7VKR - chain A; structure by X-ray diffraction, 2.10 A resolution.

[Chain A]
Name: S-adenosylmethionine sensor upstream of mTORC1
Organism: Drosophila melanogaster
Notes: EC 2.1.1.-
Reference sequence: Q9W138 (SAMTR_DROME); residues 1-302 here = UniProt positions 1-302
Sequence (304 residues; row label = number of the first residue in the row; numbers below 1 keep their minus sign (Gly-1 is residue -1)):
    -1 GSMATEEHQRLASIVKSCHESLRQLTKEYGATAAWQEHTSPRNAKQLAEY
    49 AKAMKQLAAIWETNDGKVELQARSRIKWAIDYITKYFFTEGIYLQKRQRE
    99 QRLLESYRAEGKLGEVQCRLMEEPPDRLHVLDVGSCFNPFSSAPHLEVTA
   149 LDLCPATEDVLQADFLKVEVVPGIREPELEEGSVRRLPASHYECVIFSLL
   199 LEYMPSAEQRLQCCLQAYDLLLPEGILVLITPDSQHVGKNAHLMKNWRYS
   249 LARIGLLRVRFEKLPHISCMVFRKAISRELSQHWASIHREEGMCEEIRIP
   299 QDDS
Not modelled in the structure: -1 to 70, 232-238, 299-302
Modified positions: Mse1, Mse52 (selenomethionine); Mse119, Mse202, Mse242, Mse268, Mse291 (selenomethionine; parent Met)
Sequence notes: expression tag (-1 to 0)
Small-molecule neighbours: S-adenosylmethionine (SAM): Arg73, Gly132, Ser133, Cys134, Asp150, Leu151, Cys152, Ala161, Asp162, Phe163, Ser196, Leu197, Leu198, Tyr201, Mse202
Swiss-Prot annotation at these positions:
  - binding site (S-adenosyl-L-homocysteine): Arg73, Gly132, Asp150, Asp162, Phe163, Ser196
  - binding site (S-adenosyl-L-methionine): Arg73, Gly132, Asp150, Leu151, Asp162, Phe163, Ser196
  - mutagenesis: Leu151 (L151A: Abolished binding to S-adenosyl-L-homocysteine), Phe163 (F163A: Abolished binding to S-adenosyl-L-homocysteine), Leu197 (L197A: Abolished binding to S-adenosyl-L-homocysteine), Tyr201 (Y201A: Reduced binding to S-adenosyl-L-homocysteine), Mse202 (M202A: Abolished binding to S-adenosyl-L-homocysteine)
From the paper describing this entry:
  - binding site for S-adenosylmethionine: Arg73, Gly132, Asp150, Leu151, Asp162, Phe163, Ser196, Leu197, Leu198, Tyr201, Mse202
  - conformationally variable residues (order/disorder transition): Mse202 to Ser204
  - mutagenesis - F135A (<2-fold): increased binding to S-adenosylmethionine

[Summary]
Chain A binds S-adenosylmethionine. UniProt lists 6 S-adenosyl-L-homocysteine-binding residues, 7
S-adenosyl-L-methionine-binding residues and 5 mutagenesis sites. The paper reports a binding site for
S-adenosylmethionine at Arg73, Gly132 and Asp150 among others; F135A increases binding to
S-adenosylmethionine.
Chain A is S-adenosylmethionine sensor upstream of mTORC1 (Drosophila melanogaster); the structure, Crystal
structure of D. melanogaster SAMTOR in complex with SAM, was determined by X-ray diffraction, deposited
together with 7VKK and 7VKQ.
